Entry 8HIH (electron microscopy, 3.66 A resolution); this record covers chains L and O of the 13 polymer chains in the assembly.

== Chain L ==
Molecule: Template strand DNA of amtB promoter
Sequence (109 nucleotides; row label = number of the first residue in the row):
     1 TGCATCCGTG AGTCGAGGGT AATAAACGCA GCGCGGTTTC GGTGGAAGCC CCTCGTTGTT
    61 TCGCCGCCGT GACGAAGGCA CGGTGCGTGT TACGCGTGGG TGAACGGCC
Unresolved in the structure: 78-109

== Chain O ==
Molecule: Transcriptional regulatory protein
Source organism: Mycobacterium tuberculosis H37Rv
Reference sequence: O53830 (O53830_MYCTU); numbering as in UniProt (aligned over 1-255)
Chain sequence (255 residues; each row starts with the number of its first residue):
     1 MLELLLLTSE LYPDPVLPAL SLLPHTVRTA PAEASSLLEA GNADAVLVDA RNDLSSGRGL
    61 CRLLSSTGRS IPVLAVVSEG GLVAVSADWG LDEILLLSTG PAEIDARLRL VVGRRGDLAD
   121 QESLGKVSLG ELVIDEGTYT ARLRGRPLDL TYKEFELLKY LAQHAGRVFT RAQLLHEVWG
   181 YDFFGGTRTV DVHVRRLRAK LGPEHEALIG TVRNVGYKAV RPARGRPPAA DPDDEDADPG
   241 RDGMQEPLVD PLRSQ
Unresolved in the structure: 114-119, 224-255
From the paper describing this entry:
  - binding site for Non-template strand DNA of amtB promoter: Gly185

== Chain L / chain O interface ==
Pairs across the interface - 21 pairs, chain L then chain O:
  DC34(L) with Arg213(O), phosphate contact; Asn214(O), hydrogen bond to the phosphate
  DG35(L) with Arg171(O), salt bridge to the phosphate; Arg188(O), base contact; Asp191(O), sugar contact; Thr211(O), sugar contact; Val212(O), phosphate contact; Arg213(O), phosphate contact; Asn214(O), hydrogen bond to the phosphate; Val215(O), hydrogen bond to the phosphate; Gly216(O), phosphate contact
  DG36(L) with Arg188(O), hydrogen bond to the base; Arg195(O), sugar contact; Arg198(O), salt bridge to the phosphate; Thr211(O), hydrogen bond to the phosphate; Tyr217(O), hydrogen bond to the phosphate
  DT37(L) with Arg188(O), hydrogen bond to the base; Asp191(O), base contact; Arg195(O), salt bridge to the phosphate
  DT38(L) with Val192(O), base contact; Arg195(O), base contact
Other interface residues (no listed pair), chain L (6 interface residues in all): DT39
Other interface residues (no listed pair), chain O (15 interface residues in all): Val194, Arg196

== Overview ==
6 residues of chain L and 15 residues of chain O are in contact; the contacts include 7 hydrogen bonds and 3
salt bridges. Polar pairs include DG36(L)-Arg188(O), DT37(L)-Arg188(O) and DC34(L)-Asn214(O). The paper
reports a binding site for Non-template strand DNA of amtB promoter at Gly185(O).
Here chain L is Template strand DNA of amtB promoter and chain O is Transcriptional regulatory protein
(Mycobacterium tuberculosis H37Rv). Entry 8HIH (Cryo-EM structure of Mycobacterium tuberculosis transcription
initiation complex with transcription factor GlnR) was determined by electron microscopy, deposited together
with 8HML.
